Entry 2VFV (X-ray diffraction, 1.72 A resolution); this record covers chain A.

[Chain A]
Molecule: Xylitol oxidase
From: Streptomyces coelicolor
Notes: EC 1.1.3.41
UniProt: Q9ZBU1 (XYOA_STRCO); numbering as in UniProt (aligned over 1-418)
Sequence (422 residues; each row starts with the number of its first residue; numbers below 1 keep their minus sign (Ile-3 is residue -3)):
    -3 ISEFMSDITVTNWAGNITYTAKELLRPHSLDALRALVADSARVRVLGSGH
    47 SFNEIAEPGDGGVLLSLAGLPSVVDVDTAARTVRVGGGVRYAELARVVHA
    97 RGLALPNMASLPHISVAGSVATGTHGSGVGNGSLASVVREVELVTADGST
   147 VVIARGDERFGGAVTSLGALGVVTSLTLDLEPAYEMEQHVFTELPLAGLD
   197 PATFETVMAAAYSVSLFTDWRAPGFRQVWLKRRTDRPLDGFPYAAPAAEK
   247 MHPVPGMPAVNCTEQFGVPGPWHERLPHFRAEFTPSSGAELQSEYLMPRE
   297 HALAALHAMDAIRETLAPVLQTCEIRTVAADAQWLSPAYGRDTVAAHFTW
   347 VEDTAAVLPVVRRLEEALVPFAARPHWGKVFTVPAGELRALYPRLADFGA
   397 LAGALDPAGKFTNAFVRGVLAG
Disordered / not traced: -3 to -1, 418
Covalently attached groups: N5-sulfono flavin-adenine dinucleotide (SFD) linked to His46
Ligand contacts: N5-sulfono flavin-adenine dinucleotide (SFD; (S)-10-((2S,3S,4R)-5-((S)-((S)-(((2R,3S,4R,5R)-5-(6-amino-9H-purin-9-yl)-3,4-dihydroxy-tetrahydrofuran-2-yl)methoxy)(hydroxy)phosphoryloxy)(hydroxy)phosphoryloxy)-2,3,4-trihydroxypentyl)-7,8-dimethyl-2,4-dioxo-2,3,4,4a-tetrahydrobenzo[g]pteridine-5(10h)-sulfonic acid): Trp9, Arg40, Val41, Leu42, Gly43, Ser44, Gly45, Ser47, Phe48, Ile51, Ala52, Leu63, Gly83, Ala105, Ser106, Leu107, Ile110, Ser111, Ala113, Gly114, Ser115, Ala117, Thr118, Gly119, Thr120, His121, Leu163, Gly164, Gly167, Val168, Val169, Glu286, Gln288, Glu290, Glu320, Arg322, His343, Thr345, His372, Gly374, Lys375
Swiss-Prot annotation at these positions:
  - binding site (FAD): Val41 to Ser47, Ser106, Ser111, Gly114, Thr118 to His121, Val169, Arg322, His372
  - binding site (D-sorbitol): Ser106, Glu320, Arg322, Thr345, Lys375
  - binding site (xylitol): Ser106, Glu320, Arg322, Thr345, Lys375
  - modified residue: His46 (Pros-8alpha-FAD histidine)
  - mutagenesis: His46 (H46A: Does not contain FAD, and shows no oxidase activity)
From the paper describing this entry:
  - catalytic residues: Arg322, Lys375 (proposed by the authors, not directly observed)
  - mutagenesis - H343A: abolished catalytic activity

[Overview]
N5-sulfono flavin-adenine dinucleotide is covalently linked to His46. UniProt lists 17 FAD-binding residues, 5
D-sorbitol-binding residues, 5 xylitol-binding residues and one mutagenesis site. From the paper: catalytic
residues Arg322 and Lys375; H343A abolishes catalytic activity.
Chain A is Xylitol oxidase (Streptomyces coelicolor); the structure, Alditol Oxidase from Streptomyces
coelicolor A3(2): Complex with Sulphite, was determined by X-ray diffraction together with 2VFR and 2VFU from
the same study.
